PDB entry 7RR8 | electron microscopy, 3.51 A resolution | chains A and B of the 3 polymer chains in the assembly

Chain A (and B):
Protein: Multidrug efflux pump subunit AcrB
Source organism: Escherichia coli (strain K12)
Notes: chain B of this document is another copy of the same molecule, construct and numbering; everything in this record applies to it too
Reference sequence: P31224 (ACRB_ECOLI); residue numbers follow UniProt; this construct covers 1-1049
Chain sequence (1057 residues; row label = number of the first residue in the row):
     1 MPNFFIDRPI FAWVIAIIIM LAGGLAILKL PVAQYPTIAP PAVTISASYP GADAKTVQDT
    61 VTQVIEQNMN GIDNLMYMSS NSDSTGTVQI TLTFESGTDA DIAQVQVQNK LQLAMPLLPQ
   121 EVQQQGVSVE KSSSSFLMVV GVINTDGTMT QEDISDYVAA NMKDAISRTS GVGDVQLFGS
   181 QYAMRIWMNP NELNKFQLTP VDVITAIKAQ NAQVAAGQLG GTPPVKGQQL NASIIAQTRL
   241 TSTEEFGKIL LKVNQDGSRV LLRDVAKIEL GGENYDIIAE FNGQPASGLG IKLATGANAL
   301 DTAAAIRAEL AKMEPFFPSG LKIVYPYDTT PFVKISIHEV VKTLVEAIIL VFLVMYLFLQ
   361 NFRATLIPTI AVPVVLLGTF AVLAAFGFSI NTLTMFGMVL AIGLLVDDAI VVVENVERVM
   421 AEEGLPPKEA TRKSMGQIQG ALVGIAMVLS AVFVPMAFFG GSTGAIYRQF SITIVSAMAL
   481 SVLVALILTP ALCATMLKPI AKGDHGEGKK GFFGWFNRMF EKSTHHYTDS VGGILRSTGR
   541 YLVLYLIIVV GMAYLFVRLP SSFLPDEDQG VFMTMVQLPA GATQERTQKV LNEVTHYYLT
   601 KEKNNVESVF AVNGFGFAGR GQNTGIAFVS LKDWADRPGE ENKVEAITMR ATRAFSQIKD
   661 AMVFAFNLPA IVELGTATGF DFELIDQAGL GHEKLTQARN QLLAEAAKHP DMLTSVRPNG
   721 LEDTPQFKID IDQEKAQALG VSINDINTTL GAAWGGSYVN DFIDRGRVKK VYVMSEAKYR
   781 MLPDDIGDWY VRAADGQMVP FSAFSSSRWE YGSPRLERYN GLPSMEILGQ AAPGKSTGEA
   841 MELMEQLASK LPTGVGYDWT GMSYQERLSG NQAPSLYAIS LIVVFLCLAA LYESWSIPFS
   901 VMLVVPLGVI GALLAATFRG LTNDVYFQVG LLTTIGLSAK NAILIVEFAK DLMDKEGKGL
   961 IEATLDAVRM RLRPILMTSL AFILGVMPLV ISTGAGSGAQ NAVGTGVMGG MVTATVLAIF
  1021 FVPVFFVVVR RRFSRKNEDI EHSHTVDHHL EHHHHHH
Not modelled in the structure: 500-509, 1035-1057 (chain B: 501-510, 1035-1057)
Differences from the reference sequence: expression tag (1050-1057)
Residues lining bound ligands:
  - phosphatidylethanolamine (PTY), molecule 1: F5, R8, F11, V14, I15, I18
  - phosphatidylethanolamine (PTY), molecule 2: G440, V443, G444, M447, C887, A890, L891, E893
Curated features (UniProtKB/Swiss-Prot):
  - mutagenesis: H526 (H526Y: Partially restores chloramphenicol resistance to an AcrZ G30R mutant)
What the authors report for this chain:
  - contacts within the chain: D407-K940 (salt bridge), D408-K940, K940-N941 (hydrogen bond)

How chain A and chain B interact:
Residue-residue contacts (123):
  R8(A) with E893(B)
  P9(A) with E893(B)
  I10(A) with A889(B); E893(B), hydrogen bond (backbone-side chain); W895(B)
  F11(A) with A890(B), hydrophobic; E893(B)
  W13(A) with W895(B), hydrophobic
  V14(A) with L886(B); A890(B), hydrophobic
  I17(A) with L886(B), hydrophobic
  I18(A) with L886(B), hydrophobic
  L21(A) with I882(B), hydrophobic
  D101(A) with D73(B); I102(B); Q106(B), hydrogen bond
  Q104(A) with K110(B)
  V105(A) with V105(B), hydrophobic; N109(B)
  Q108(A) with N109(B); L113(B)
  Q112(A) with Q112(B); L113(B)
  Q123(A) with P116(B)
  Q124(A) with L117(B)
  V127(A) with L113(B)
  V129(A) with K110(B), hydrogen bond (backbone-side chain)
  K131(A) with D73(B), salt bridge
  D164(A) with Q67(B)
  S167(A) with N70(B); G71(B)
  R168(A) with M69(B); M78(B); N820(B), hydrogen bond (side chain-backbone)
  A209(A) with I743(B); N744(B)
  Q210(A) with Q737(B); I743(B)
  Q213(A) with T56(B), hydrogen bond; D59(B); T60(B)
  V214(A) with T56(B); N747(B)
  A215(A) with G51(B); A52(B), hydrophobic; G751(B)
  A216(A) with G51(B), hydrogen bond (backbone-backbone); L750(B), hydrophobic; W754(B)
  G217(A) with G51(B), hydrogen bond (backbone-backbone); W754(B); G755(B)
  Q218(A) with S84(B), hydrogen bond (side chain-backbone); W754(B)
  L219(A) with F727(B), hydrophobic; W754(B), hydrophobic; L782(B); P783(B); W809(B), hydrophobic
  G220(A) with Q622(B); R780(B), hydrogen bond (backbone-backbone); M781(B)
  G221(A) with R780(B), hydrogen bond (backbone-side chain); M781(B)
  T222(A) with Y275(B); D276(B), hydrogen bond; Q584(B); Q622(B); R780(B), hydrogen bond (backbone-side chain)
  P223(A) with W187(B), hydrophobic; Y275(B); A777(B); R780(B), hydrogen bond (backbone-side chain); M781(B)
  P224(A) with Q584(B); M781(B), hydrophobic
  V225(A) with M781(B), hydrophobic
  K226(A) with E585(B)
  G227(A) with E585(B), hydrogen bond (backbone-side chain)
  Q228(A) with T583(B), hydrogen bond (backbone-side chain); M781(B), hydrogen bond (side chain-backbone)
  Q229(A) with G581(B); T583(B)
  L230(A) with G581(B); T583(B)
  N231(A) with G581(B), hydrogen bond (backbone-backbone); A582(B); Q622(B), hydrogen bond
  A232(A) with P725(B); W809(B), hydrophobic
  S233(A) with S84(B), hydrogen bond; Q726(B); F727(B), hydrogen bond (backbone-backbone)
  I234(A) with F727(B); I729(B), hydrophobic; W754(B), hydrophobic
  I235(A) with D53(B); Q726(B); F727(B), hydrogen bond (backbone-backbone); K728(B); I729(B), hydrogen bond (backbone-backbone); E810(B)
  A236(A) with K728(B), hydrogen bond (backbone-side chain); I729(B); L750(B), hydrophobic
  Q237(A) with Q733(B); N747(B)
  L250(A) with E734(B); Q737(B)
  L251(A) with Q737(B)
  R259(A) with E734(B), salt bridge
  F316(A) with Q687(B); V855(B); G856(B)
  I763(A) with D59(B)
  R765(A) with A688(B), hydrogen bond (side chain-backbone); G689(B)
  G766(A) with Q63(B), hydrogen bond (backbone-side chain)
  R767(A) with Q63(B); Q67(B)
  V768(A) with D59(B); Q63(B); Q67(B)
Interface residues without a listed pair, chain A (68 interface residues in all): I102, L111, M115, S128, E130, N161, V172, R239, K252, V253
Interface residues without a listed pair, chain B (77 interface residues in all): Y49, P50, E66, L75, T85, M774, R818, G821, G854, V883, S894

Summary:
68 residues of chain A and 77 residues of chain B are in contact, with 25 hydrogen bonds and 2 salt bridges.
Polar pairs include K131(A)-D73(B), R259(A)-E734(B) and I10(A)-E893(B). Bound to chain A:
phosphatidylethanolamine. From the paper: contacts within the chain involving K940(A), D407(A) and D408(A)
among others.
Both chains are Multidrug efflux pump subunit AcrB (Escherichia coli (strain K12)). Entry 7RR8 (Multidrug
efflux pump subunit AcrB) was determined by electron microscopy (same publication as 7RR6 and 7RR7).
